PDB entry 5XIW | X-ray diffraction, 2.90 A resolution | chains A and F of the 6 polymer chains in the assembly

== Chain A ==
Name: Tubulin alpha-1B chain
From: Sus scrofa
UniProt: Q2XVP4 (TBA1B_PIG); residue numbers follow UniProt; this construct covers 1-451
Chain sequence (451 residues; row label = number of the first residue in the row):
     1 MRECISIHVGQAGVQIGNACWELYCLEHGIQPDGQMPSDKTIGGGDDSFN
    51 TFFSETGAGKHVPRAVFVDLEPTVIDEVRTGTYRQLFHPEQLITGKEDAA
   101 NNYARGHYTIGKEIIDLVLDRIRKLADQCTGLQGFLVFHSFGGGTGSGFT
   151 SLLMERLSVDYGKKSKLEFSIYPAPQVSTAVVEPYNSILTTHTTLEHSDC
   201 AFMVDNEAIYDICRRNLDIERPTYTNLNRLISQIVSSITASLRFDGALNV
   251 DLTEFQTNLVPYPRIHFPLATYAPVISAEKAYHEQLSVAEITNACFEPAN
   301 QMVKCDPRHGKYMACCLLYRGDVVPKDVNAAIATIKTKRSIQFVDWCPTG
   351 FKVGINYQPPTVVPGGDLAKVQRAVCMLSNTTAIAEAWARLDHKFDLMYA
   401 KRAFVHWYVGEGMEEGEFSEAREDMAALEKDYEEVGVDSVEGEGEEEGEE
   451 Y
Disordered / not traced: 438-451
Metal / ion sites: Ca2+: Asp-39, Thr-41, Gly-44, Glu-55
Small-molecule neighbours:
  - GTP (guanosine-5'-triphosphate): Gly-10, Gln-11, Ala-12, Gln-15, Ile-16, Asp-69, Asp-98, Ala-99, Ala-100, Asn-101, Ser-140, Gly-142, Gly-143, Gly-144, Thr-145, Gly-146, Ile-171, Pro-173, Val-177, Ser-178, Thr-179, Glu-183, Asn-206, Tyr-224, Asn-228, Ile-231
  - colchicine (LOC; N-[(7S)-1,2,3,10-tetramethoxy-9-oxo-6,7-dihydro-5H-benzo[d]heptalen-7-yl]ethanamide): Asn-101, Ser-178, Thr-179, Ala-180, Val-181
What the authors report for this chain:
  - binding site for colchicine: Val-181

== Chain F ==
Name: Tubulin tyrosine ligase
From: Gallus gallus
UniProt: E1BQ43 (E1BQ43_CHICK); numbering as in UniProt (aligned over 1-378)
Chain sequence (384 residues; numbered 1 to 384; the number before each row is that of its first residue):
     1 MYTFVVRDENSSVYAEVSRLLLATGQWKRLRKDNPRFNLMLGERNRLPFG
    51 RLGHEPGLVQLVNYYRGADKLCRKASLVKLIKTSPELSESCTWFPESYVI
   101 YPTNLKTPVAPAQNGIRHLINNTRTDEREVFLAAYNRRREGREGNVWIAK
   151 SSAGAKGEGILISSEASELLDFIDEQGQVHVIQKYLEKPLLLEPGHRKFD
   201 IRSWVLVDHLYNIYLYREGVLRTSSEPYNSANFQDKTCHLTNHCIQKEYS
   251 KNYGRYEEGNEMFFEEFNQYLMDALNTTLENSILLQIKHIIRSCLMCIEP
   301 AISTKHLHYQSFQLFGFDFMVDEELKVWLIEVNGAPACAQKLYAELCQGI
   351 VDVAISSVFPLADTGQKTSQPTSIFIKLHHHHHH
Disordered / not traced: 104-125, 150-160, 248-251, 363-371, 381-384
Differences from the reference sequence: expression tag (379-384)

== Chain A / chain F interface ==
Contacting residue pairs - 23 pairs, chain A then chain F:
  Gln-176(A) / Pro-56(F)
  Glu-207(A) / Gly-53(F)
  Glu-207(A) / His-54(F)  salt bridge
  Glu-297(A) / His-306(F)
  Pro-298(A) / Leu-307(F)  hydrophobic
  Lys-304(A) / His-54(F)
  Asp-306(A) / Arg-66(F)
  Asp-306(A) / Leu-307(F)
  Arg-308(A) / Pro-300(F)  hydrogen bond (side chain-backbone)
  Arg-308(A) / Ala-301(F)  hydrogen bond (side chain-backbone)
  Arg-308(A) / Ile-302(F)
  Arg-308(A) / Ser-303(F)  hydrogen bond (side chain-backbone)
  His-309(A) / Arg-66(F)  hydrogen bond (side chain-backbone)
  His-309(A) / Gly-67(F)
  His-309(A) / Ala-301(F)  hydrogen bond (side chain-backbone)
  Lys-338(A) / Pro-300(F)
  Ser-340(A) / Ala-301(F)
  Glu-386(A) / Gly-50(F)
  Glu-386(A) / Arg-66(F)  salt bridge
  Arg-390(A) / Gly-50(F)
  Arg-390(A) / His-54(F)
  His-393(A) / Arg-51(F)
  Glu-433(A) / Arg-46(F)  salt bridge
Other interface residues (no listed pair), chain A (16 interface residues in all): Pro-175, Cys-305
Other interface residues (no listed pair), chain F (17 interface residues in all): Asp-33, Glu-299, His-308

== Summary ==
Chain A and chain F form an interface of 16 and 17 residues respectively; the contacts include 5 hydrogen
bonds and 3 salt bridges. Polar pairs include Glu-207(A)/His-54(F), Glu-386(A)/Arg-66(F) and
Glu-433(A)/Arg-46(F). Chain A binds GTP and colchicine. From the paper: a binding site for colchicine at
Val-181(A).
Here chain A is Tubulin alpha-1B chain (Sus scrofa) and chain F is Tubulin tyrosine ligase (Gallus gallus).
Entry 5XIW (Crystal structure of T2R-TTL-Colchicine complex) was determined by X-ray diffraction (same
publication as 5YL2, 5YLJ, 5YLS and 5XP3).
